Entry 8AFC (X-ray diffraction, 2.41 A resolution); this record covers chain A.

Chain A:
Molecule: GTPase KRas
From: Homo sapiens
Notes: EC 3.6.5.2
UniProtKB: P01116 (RASK_HUMAN); residue numbers follow UniProt; this construct covers 1-164
Sequence (169 residues; row label = number of the first residue in the row):
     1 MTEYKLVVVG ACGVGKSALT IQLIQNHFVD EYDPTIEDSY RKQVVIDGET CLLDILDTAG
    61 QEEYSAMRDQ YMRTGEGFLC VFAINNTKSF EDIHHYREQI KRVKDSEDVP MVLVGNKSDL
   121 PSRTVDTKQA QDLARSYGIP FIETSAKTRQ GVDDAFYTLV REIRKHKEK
Sequence notes: engineered mutation Cys12 (Gly in P01116), Ser118 (Cys in P01116), Gly151 (Arg in P01116), Asp153 (Glu in P01116); expression tag (165-169)
Curated features (UniProtKB/Swiss-Prot):
  - motif: Tyr32 to Tyr40 (Effector region)
  - binding site (GTP): Gly10, Ala11, Gly13 to Ala18, Val29 to Thr35, Ala59, Gly60, Asn116, Lys117, Asp119
  - modified residue: Met1 (N-acetylmethionine), Thr2 (N-acetylthreonine), Lys104 (N6-acetyllysine)
  - glycosylation: Thr35 (Microbial infection: O-linked (Glc) threonine)
  - natural variant: Lys5 (K5E: In NS3; K5N: In GASC), Gly10 (G10GG: In AML), Cys12 (G12C: In lung carcinoma; this construct carries the variant), Gly13 (G13D: In GASC, JMML and OES; G13R: In pylocytic astrocytoma), Val14 (V14I: In NS3), Leu19 (L19F: In OES), Gln22 (Q22E: In CFC2; Q22R: In NS3), Pro34 (P34L: In NS3; P34Q: In NS3; P34R: In CFC2), Ile36 (I36M: In NS3), Thr58 (T58I: In NS3), Ala59 (A59T: In GASC), Gly60 (G60R: In CFC2; G60S: In NS3), 5 further natural variant entries in UniProt
  - mutagenesis: Asp38 (D38A: Decreased interaction with MAPKAP1/SIN1), Tyr40 (Y40A: Decreased interaction with MAPKAP1/SIN1), Gln61 (Q61L: Promotes GTP binding)
Ion coordination: Mg2+: Ser17 (together with GDP)
Ligand contacts:
  - GDP (guanosine-5'-diphosphate): Ala11, Cys12, Gly13, Val14, Gly15, Lys16, Ser17, Ala18, Phe28, Val29, Asp30, Tyr32, Asp57, Asn116, Lys117, Asp119, Leu120, Ser145, Ala146, Lys147
  - LXK (2-azanyl-4,4-dimethyl-6,7-dihydro-5H-1-benzothiophene-3-carbonitrile): Val9, Thr58, Glu62, Glu63, Tyr64, Arg68, Asp69, Met72, Phe78, Tyr96, Gln99, Ile100, Arg102, Val103
Reported in the primary citation:
  - binding site for LXK: Val9, Met72, Phe78, Ile100, Val103
  - contacts within the chain: Glu62-His95 (salt bridge)

Overview:
Chain A binds GDP and compound LXK. From UniProt: 20 GTP-binding residues and 3 mutagenesis sites. From the
paper: a binding site for LXK at Val9, Met72 and Phe78 among others; contacts within the chain involving Glu62
and His95.
Chain A is GTPase KRas (Homo sapiens); the structure, Crystal structure of kras-G12C in complex with compound
12, was determined by X-ray diffraction together with 7U8H, 8AFB and 8AFD from the same study.
